4BTY - chains A and B; structure by X-ray diffraction, 3.10 A resolution.

[Chain A (and B)]
Protein: Membrane primary amine oxidase
Source organism: Homo sapiens
Notes: EC 1.4.3.21; chain B of this document is another copy of the same molecule, construct and numbering; everything in this record applies to it too
Reference sequence: Q16853 (AOC3_HUMAN); residue numbers follow UniProt; this construct covers 27-763
Amino-acid sequence (737 residues; row label = number of the first residue in the row):
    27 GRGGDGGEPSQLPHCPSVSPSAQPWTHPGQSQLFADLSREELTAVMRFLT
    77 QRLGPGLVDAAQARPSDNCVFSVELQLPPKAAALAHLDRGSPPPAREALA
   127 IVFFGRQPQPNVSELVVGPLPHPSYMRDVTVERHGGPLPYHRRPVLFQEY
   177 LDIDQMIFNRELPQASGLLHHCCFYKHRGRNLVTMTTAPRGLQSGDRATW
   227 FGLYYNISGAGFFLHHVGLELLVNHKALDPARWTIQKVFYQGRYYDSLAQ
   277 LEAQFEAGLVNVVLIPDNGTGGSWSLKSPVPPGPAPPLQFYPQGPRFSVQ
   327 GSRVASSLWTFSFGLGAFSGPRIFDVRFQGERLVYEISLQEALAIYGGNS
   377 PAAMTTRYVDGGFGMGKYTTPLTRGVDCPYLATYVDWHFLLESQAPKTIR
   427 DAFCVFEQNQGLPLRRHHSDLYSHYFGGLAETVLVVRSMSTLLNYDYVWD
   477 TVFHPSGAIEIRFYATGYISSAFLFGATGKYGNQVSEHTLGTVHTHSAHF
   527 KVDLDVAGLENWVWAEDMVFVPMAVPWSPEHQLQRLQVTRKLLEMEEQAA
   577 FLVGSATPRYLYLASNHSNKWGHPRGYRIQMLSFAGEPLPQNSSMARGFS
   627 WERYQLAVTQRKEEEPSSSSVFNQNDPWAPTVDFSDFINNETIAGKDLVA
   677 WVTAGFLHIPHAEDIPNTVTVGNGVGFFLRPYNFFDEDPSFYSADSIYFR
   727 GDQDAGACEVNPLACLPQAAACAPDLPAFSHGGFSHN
Unresolved in the structure: 27-52 (chain B: 27-56)
Modified residues: Y471 (5-(2-carboxy-2-aminoethyl)-2-hydroxy-1,4-benzoquinone; TPQ)
Swiss-Prot annotation at these positions:
  - active site: D386 (Proton acceptor), Y471 (Schiff-base intermediate with substrate)
  - binding site (Cu(2+)): H520, H522, H684
  - binding site (Ca(2+)): D529, L530, D531, E572, E641, F663, N665, E667, D673, L674
  - modified residue: Y471 (2',4',5'-topaquinone)
  - glycosylation: S43 (O-linked (GalNAc...) serine), N137 (N-linked (GlcNAc...) asparagine), T212 (O-linked (GalNAc...) threonine), N232 (N-linked (GlcNAc...) asparagine), N294 (N-linked (GlcNAc...) asparagine), N592 (N-linked (GlcNAc...) (complex) asparagine), N618 (N-linked (GlcNAc...) asparagine), N666 (N-linked (GlcNAc...) asparagine), T679 (O-linked (GlcNAc) threonine)
  - mutagenesis: M211 (M211V: Increased activity towards 2-phenylethylamine, and decreased activity towards methylamine and benzylamine; when associated with N-394 and G-469), Y394 (Y394N: Increased activity towards 2-phenylethylamine, and decreased activity towards methylamine and benzylamine; when associated with V-211 and G-469), L469 (L469G: Increased activity towards 2-phenylethylamine, and decreased activity towards methylamine and benzylamine; when associated with V-211 and N-394)
Cystine bridges: C198-C199, C404-C430, C734-C741
Covalent attachments: N-acetylglucosamine (NAG) linked to N137, N232, N294, N592, N666
Metal / ion sites: Cu ion: H520, H522, H684; Ca2+ site 1: D529, L530, D531, D673, L674; Ca2+ site 2: E572, F663, N665, E667
Residues lining bound ligands: JWF (5-[4-(4-methylpiperazin-1-yl)phenylamino]-2-(4-chlorophenyl)-6-(1H-1,2,4-triazol-5-yl)-3(2H)-pyridazinone): F173, Y176, L177, D180, T210, M211, T212, F227, F389, Y394, L468, L469, H762
From the paper describing this entry:
  - post-translational modification sites: Y471
  - binding site for JWF: F173, Y176, L177, D180, T210, T212, F389, Y394, Y448, L468, L469
  - contacts within the chain: T212-R216 (hydrogen bond), Y176-R216 (hydrogen bond)
  - conformationally variable residues (side-chain flip): F173
  - catalytic residues: D386 (citing earlier work)

[Chain A / chain B interface]
Disulfides between the chains: C748(A)-C748(B)
Contacting residue pairs (403; chain A residue first):
  D180(A) - Y448(B)
  V209(A) - Y448(B)  hydrophobic
  T210(A) - Y448(B)  hydrogen bond (backbone-side chain)
  L218(A) - W553(B)
  L218(A) - H557(B)
  W226(A) - W553(B)
  N232(A) - Y448(B)
  I233(A) - S449(B)
  S234(A) - S449(B)
  G235(A) - S449(B)  hydrogen bond (backbone-side chain)
  G235(A) - Y451(B)
  G235(A) - Y724(B)  hydrogen bond (backbone-side chain)
  G235(A) - R726(B)
  A236(A) - Y451(B)  hydrogen bond (backbone-side chain)
  G237(A) - Y451(B)  hydrogen bond (backbone-side chain)
  F238(A) - Y448(B)  hydrophobic
  F239(A) - H443(B)
  K263(A) - W553(B)
  Y270(A) - P552(B)  hydrophobic
  Y270(A) - W553(B)
  G297(A) - F717(B)
  G298(A) - E713(B)  hydrogen bond (backbone-side chain)
  G298(A) - F717(B)
  S301(A) - F717(B)
  L302(A) - R441(B)
  L302(A) - Y451(B)  hydrophobic
  L302(A) - Y724(B)
  K303(A) - F717(B)
  K303(A) - Y724(B)
  S304(A) - F717(B)  hydrogen bond (side chain-backbone)
  S304(A) - Y718(B)
  S304(A) - S719(B)  hydrogen bond (side chain-backbone)
  S304(A) - S722(B)
  P305(A) - F717(B)
  P305(A) - Y718(B)  hydrophobic
  V306(A) - Y718(B)
  V306(A) - S719(B)
  V306(A) - A720(B)
  P307(A) - A720(B)
  P308(A) - A720(B)
  P308(A) - P738(B)  hydrophobic
  G309(A) - A720(B)
  G309(A) - D721(B)
  P310(A) - Q319(B)
  P310(A) - R322(B)  hydrogen bond (backbone-side chain)
  P310(A) - D721(B)
  A311(A) - P318(B)
  A311(A) - Q319(B)
  A311(A) - R322(B)
  P312(A) - P318(B)
  P312(A) - R322(B)
  P312(A) - D721(B)
  P313(A) - Q315(B)
  P313(A) - F316(B)
  P313(A) - E433(B)
  P313(A) - N435(B)  hydrogen bond (backbone-side chain)
  P313(A) - T458(B)
  L314(A) - L314(B)
  L314(A) - Q315(B)
  L314(A) - F316(B)  hydrogen bond (backbone-backbone)
  Q315(A) - L314(B)
  Q315(A) - Q315(B)  hydrogen bond
  F316(A) - P313(B)
  F316(A) - L314(B)  hydrogen bond (backbone-backbone)
  F316(A) - F316(B)  hydrophobic
  F316(A) - P750(B)  hydrophobic
  Y317(A) - P313(B)  hydrophobic
  P318(A) - P312(B)
  Q319(A) - G309(B)
  Q319(A) - P310(B)
  Q319(A) - A311(B)  hydrogen bond (side chain-backbone)
  R322(A) - P310(B)  hydrogen bond (side chain-backbone)
  R322(A) - A311(B)  hydrogen bond (side chain-backbone)
  R322(A) - P312(B)
  I371(A) - L562(B)
  G373(A) - L562(B)
  G374(A) - R561(B)  hydrogen bond (backbone-side chain)
  P377(A) - W553(B)  hydrophobic
  M380(A) - W553(B)  hydrophobic
  M380(A) - L559(B)
  M380(A) - R561(B)  hydrogen bond
  R383(A) - Q560(B)  hydrogen bond (side chain-backbone)
  T396(A) - R442(B)  hydrogen bond
  T396(A) - H444(B)
  P397(A) - R442(B)  hydrogen bond (backbone-side chain)
  P397(A) - H444(B)
  T399(A) - F452(B)
  R400(A) - L739(B)
  V402(A) - P439(B)
  V402(A) - G454(B)
  V402(A) - L455(B)
  V402(A) - A456(B)
  D403(A) - P439(B)
  D403(A) - R442(B)  salt bridge
  D403(A) - F452(B)
  P405(A) - G437(B)
  E433(A) - P313(B)
  Q434(A) - Q315(B)
  Q434(A) - Q434(B)
  Q434(A) - N435(B)  hydrogen bond (side chain-backbone)
  Q434(A) - Q436(B)
  Q434(A) - G437(B)
  N435(A) - P313(B)  hydrogen bond (side chain-backbone)
  N435(A) - Q434(B)  hydrogen bond (backbone-side chain)
  Q436(A) - Q434(B)  hydrogen bond (backbone-side chain)
  G437(A) - D403(B)
  G437(A) - P405(B)
  G437(A) - Q434(B)
  G437(A) - R463(B)  hydrogen bond (backbone-side chain)
  L438(A) - V402(B)
  L438(A) - R463(B)
  L438(A) - Y490(B)  hydrophobic
  L438(A) - T696(B)
  P439(A) - V402(B)
  P439(A) - D403(B)
  P439(A) - M465(B)  hydrophobic
  P439(A) - T696(B)  hydrogen bond (backbone-side chain)
  L440(A) - V695(B)
  L440(A) - T696(B)  hydrogen bond (backbone-backbone)
  L440(A) - V697(B)  hydrophobic
  R441(A) - T492(B)
  R441(A) - N693(B)
  R442(A) - T396(B)  hydrogen bond
  R442(A) - P397(B)  hydrogen bond (side chain-backbone)
  R442(A) - D403(B)  salt bridge
  R442(A) - M465(B)  hydrogen bond
  R442(A) - T467(B)  hydrogen bond
  R442(A) - D472(B)  salt bridge
  R442(A) - T492(B)
  R442(A) - G493(B)  hydrogen bond (backbone-backbone)
  R442(A) - N693(B)  hydrogen bond (backbone-side chain)
  H443(A) - F239(B)
  H443(A) - T467(B)
  H443(A) - L469(B)
  H443(A) - N470(B)  hydrogen bond (side chain-backbone)
  H443(A) - D472(B)  salt bridge
  H443(A) - G493(B)
  H443(A) - Y494(B)
  H443(A) - N693(B)
  H444(A) - T396(B)
  H444(A) - P397(B)
  H444(A) - T467(B)
  H444(A) - D472(B)  hydrogen bond (backbone-side chain)
  H444(A) - H757(B)
  H444(A) - G759(B)
  H444(A) - F760(B)
  S445(A) - F760(B)
  D446(A) - F760(B)
  D446(A) - S761(B)
  Y448(A) - D180(B)
  Y448(A) - V209(B)  hydrophobic
  Y448(A) - T210(B)  hydrogen bond (side chain-backbone)
  Y448(A) - F238(B)  hydrophobic
  S449(A) - G235(B)  hydrogen bond (side chain-backbone)
  H450(A) - F760(B)
  H450(A) - H762(B)
  Y451(A) - G235(B)
  Y451(A) - A236(B)  hydrogen bond (side chain-backbone)
  Y451(A) - G237(B)  hydrogen bond (side chain-backbone)
  Y451(A) - L302(B)  hydrophobic
  Y451(A) - Y494(B)
  Y451(A) - F760(B)
  F452(A) - T399(B)
  F452(A) - D403(B)
  F452(A) - F760(B)
  G453(A) - L302(B)
  G453(A) - N693(B)
  G454(A) - V402(B)
  L455(A) - V402(B)
  A456(A) - G401(B)
  A456(A) - V402(B)
  E457(A) - V697(B)
  T458(A) - P312(B)
  T458(A) - P313(B)
  R463(A) - G437(B)  hydrogen bond (side chain-backbone)
  R463(A) - L438(B)
  M465(A) - P439(B)  hydrophobic
  M465(A) - R442(B)  hydrogen bond
  T467(A) - R442(B)  hydrogen bond
  T467(A) - H443(B)
  T467(A) - H444(B)
  L469(A) - H443(B)
  L469(A) - L447(B)  hydrophobic
  N470(A) - H443(B)  hydrogen bond (backbone-side chain)
  D472(A) - R442(B)  salt bridge
  D472(A) - H443(B)  salt bridge
  D472(A) - H444(B)  hydrogen bond (side chain-backbone)
  H480(A) - V697(B)
  A484(A) - V697(B)  hydrophobic
  Y490(A) - L438(B)
  T492(A) - L440(B)
  T492(A) - R441(B)
  T492(A) - R442(B)  hydrogen bond (side chain-backbone)
  G493(A) - R442(B)  hydrogen bond (backbone-backbone)
  Y494(A) - H443(B)
  Y494(A) - Y451(B)
  G505(A) - R566(B)  hydrogen bond (backbone-side chain)
  K506(A) - Q563(B)
  K506(A) - V564(B)  hydrogen bond (backbone-backbone)
  Y507(A) - R561(B)  hydrogen bond
  Y507(A) - L562(B)
  Y507(A) - Q563(B)
  G508(A) - V564(B)
  G508(A) - R566(B)  hydrogen bond (backbone-side chain)
  N509(A) - R566(B)  hydrogen bond
  N509(A) - H599(B)
  N509(A) - Y708(B)  hydrogen bond
  N509(A) - N709(B)  hydrogen bond
  Q510(A) - W597(B)
  Q510(A) - H599(B)  hydrogen bond (backbone-side chain)
  V511(A) - W597(B)  hydrogen bond (backbone-side chain)
  S512(A) - W597(B)
  E513(A) - W597(B)
  V519(A) - L562(B)  hydrophobic
  T521(A) - M544(B)
  M544(A) - T521(B)
  M544(A) - G612(B)
  M544(A) - E613(B)
  M544(A) - L683(B)  hydrophobic
  F546(A) - E613(B)
  F546(A) - P614(B)
  F546(A) - L615(B)  hydrophobic
  F546(A) - P616(B)
  V551(A) - L218(B)  hydrophobic
  W553(A) - W226(B)
  W553(A) - K263(B)
  W553(A) - Y270(B)
  W553(A) - P377(B)  hydrophobic
  W553(A) - T381(B)
  H557(A) - L218(B)
  H557(A) - Q219(B)
  L559(A) - M380(B)  hydrophobic
  Q560(A) - R383(B)  hydrogen bond (backbone-side chain)
  Q560(A) - L615(B)
  Q560(A) - P616(B)
  R561(A) - G374(B)  hydrogen bond (side chain-backbone)
  R561(A) - N375(B)
  R561(A) - M380(B)  hydrogen bond
  R561(A) - Y507(B)  hydrogen bond
  L562(A) - I371(B)
  L562(A) - Y372(B)
  L562(A) - G373(B)
  L562(A) - Y507(B)
  Q563(A) - K506(B)
  Q563(A) - Y507(B)  hydrogen bond
  V564(A) - K506(B)  hydrogen bond (backbone-backbone)
  V564(A) - Y507(B)
  V564(A) - G508(B)
  V564(A) - V519(B)  hydrophobic
  R566(A) - G505(B)  hydrogen bond (side chain-backbone)
  R566(A) - G508(B)  hydrogen bond (side chain-backbone)
  R566(A) - N509(B)  hydrogen bond
  R585(A) - F610(B)
  R585(A) - A611(B)  hydrogen bond (side chain-backbone)
  R585(A) - E613(B)
  R585(A) - L683(B)
  Y586(A) - L683(B)  hydrogen bond (side chain-backbone)
  Y586(A) - H684(B)
  Y586(A) - I685(B)  hydrogen bond (side chain-backbone)
  N595(A) - A688(B)
  W597(A) - Q510(B)
  W597(A) - V511(B)
  W597(A) - S512(B)
  W597(A) - E513(B)
  H599(A) - N509(B)  hydrogen bond
  H599(A) - Q510(B)  hydrogen bond (side chain-backbone)
  Q606(A) - F610(B)
  Q606(A) - G698(B)  hydrogen bond (side chain-backbone)
  M607(A) - F610(B)
  L608(A) - F610(B)  hydrophobic
  F610(A) - R585(B)
  F610(A) - Q606(B)
  F610(A) - M607(B)
  A611(A) - R585(B)  hydrogen bond (backbone-side chain)
  G612(A) - M544(B)
  G612(A) - R585(B)  hydrogen bond (backbone-side chain)
  E613(A) - M544(B)  hydrogen bond (backbone-side chain)
  E613(A) - F546(B)
  E613(A) - R585(B)  salt bridge
  P614(A) - F546(B)
  L615(A) - F546(B)  hydrophobic
  P616(A) - F546(B)
  P616(A) - Q560(B)
  N618(A) - Q560(B)
  S619(A) - Q560(B)
  L683(A) - M544(B)  hydrophobic
  L683(A) - R585(B)
  L683(A) - Y586(B)  hydrogen bond (backbone-side chain)
  H684(A) - Y586(B)
  I685(A) - Y586(B)  hydrogen bond (backbone-side chain)
  I685(A) - Y708(B)
  H687(A) - Y708(B)
  H687(A) - N709(B)
  A688(A) - N595(B)
  A688(A) - N709(B)
  A688(A) - F711(B)
  A688(A) - D712(B)
  A688(A) - E713(B)
  A688(A) - D714(B)
  E689(A) - P707(B)
  E689(A) - Y708(B)  hydrogen bond (side chain-backbone)
  E689(A) - N709(B)  hydrogen bond (side chain-backbone)
  E689(A) - F710(B)  hydrogen bond (side chain-backbone)
  E689(A) - F711(B)  hydrogen bond (side chain-backbone)
  E689(A) - D714(B)
  I691(A) - E713(B)
  I691(A) - D714(B)  hydrogen bond (backbone-backbone)
  P692(A) - D714(B)
  P692(A) - F717(B)
  N693(A) - R441(B)
  N693(A) - R442(B)
  N693(A) - H443(B)
  N693(A) - D714(B)
  T694(A) - R441(B)
  V695(A) - L440(B)  hydrophobic
  T696(A) - P439(B)  hydrogen bond (side chain-backbone)
  T696(A) - L440(B)  hydrogen bond (backbone-backbone)
  T696(A) - E457(B)
  V697(A) - L440(B)  hydrophobic
  V697(A) - E457(B)
  V697(A) - H480(B)
  V697(A) - F704(B)  hydrophobic
  V697(A) - R706(B)  hydrogen bond (backbone-side chain)
  G698(A) - Q606(B)  hydrogen bond (backbone-side chain)
  G698(A) - F704(B)
  G698(A) - R706(B)
  N699(A) - R706(B)  hydrogen bond
  F704(A) - V697(B)  hydrophobic
  F704(A) - G698(B)
  R706(A) - V697(B)  hydrogen bond (side chain-backbone)
  R706(A) - G698(B)  hydrogen bond (side chain-backbone)
  R706(A) - N699(B)
  P707(A) - H687(B)
  P707(A) - E689(B)
  Y708(A) - N509(B)  hydrogen bond
  Y708(A) - I685(B)
  Y708(A) - H687(B)
  Y708(A) - E689(B)  hydrogen bond (backbone-side chain)
  N709(A) - N509(B)
  N709(A) - H687(B)
  N709(A) - A688(B)  hydrogen bond (side chain-backbone)
  N709(A) - E689(B)  hydrogen bond (backbone-side chain)
  F710(A) - E689(B)  hydrogen bond (backbone-side chain)
  F711(A) - A688(B)
  F711(A) - E689(B)  hydrogen bond (backbone-side chain)
  D712(A) - A688(B)
  E713(A) - G297(B)
  E713(A) - G298(B)
  E713(A) - A688(B)
  E713(A) - I691(B)
  D714(A) - A688(B)
  D714(A) - E689(B)
  D714(A) - I691(B)  hydrogen bond (backbone-backbone)
  D714(A) - V695(B)
  F717(A) - G297(B)
  F717(A) - G298(B)
  F717(A) - S301(B)
  F717(A) - L302(B)
  F717(A) - K303(B)
  F717(A) - S304(B)  hydrogen bond (backbone-side chain)
  F717(A) - P305(B)
  F717(A) - P692(B)  hydrophobic
  Y718(A) - S304(B)  hydrogen bond (backbone-side chain)
  Y718(A) - P305(B)  hydrophobic
  Y718(A) - V306(B)
  S719(A) - S304(B)  hydrogen bond (backbone-side chain)
  A720(A) - P307(B)
  A720(A) - P308(B)
  A720(A) - G309(B)
  D721(A) - P310(B)
  S722(A) - S304(B)
  I723(A) - V402(B)  hydrophobic
  Y724(A) - G235(B)  hydrogen bond (side chain-backbone)
  Y724(A) - L302(B)  hydrophobic
  Y724(A) - K303(B)
  F725(A) - H757(B)
  G727(A) - F760(B)
  A731(A) - F755(B)
  N737(A) - F755(B)
  L739(A) - R400(B)
  L739(A) - V402(B)  hydrophobic
  L739(A) - F755(B)
  L742(A) - L752(B)
  P743(A) - L752(B)
  P743(A) - A754(B)  hydrophobic
  A747(A) - C748(B)
  C748(A) - C748(B)  disulfide
  C748(A) - A749(B)
  A749(A) - A749(B)
  L752(A) - P743(B)
  F755(A) - A731(B)
  F755(A) - N737(B)
  F755(A) - A740(B)  hydrophobic
  H757(A) - H444(B)
  H757(A) - F725(B)
  F760(A) - H444(B)
  F760(A) - S445(B)
  F760(A) - D446(B)
  F760(A) - H450(B)
  F760(A) - Y451(B)
  F760(A) - G727(B)
  S761(A) - D446(B)
  S761(A) - H450(B)
Other interface residues (no listed pair), chain A (196 interface residues in all): Q219, L248, Y372, N375, T381, G401, C404, Y406, F432, L447, S482, H520, E542, D543, P552, S554, R726, G732, P738, A740, G759
Other interface residues (no listed pair), chain B (198 interface residues in all): N232, I233, S234, Y317, Y406, F432, G453, D476, S482, A484, H520, E542, D543, S554, L608, S619, P686, T694, I723, G732, A745, P753, N763

[In short]
Chain A and chain B form an interface of 196 and 198 residues respectively; the contacts include 1 disulfide
bond, 99 hydrogen bonds and 7 salt bridges. Polar contacts include D403(A)-R442(B), R442(A)-D472(B) and
H443(A)-D472(B). The paper reports the catalytic residue D386(A); a binding site for JWF at F173(A), Y176(A)
and L177(A) among others.
Both chains are Membrane primary amine oxidase (Homo sapiens). Entry 4BTY (Crystal structure of human vascular
adhesion protein-1 in complex with pyridazinone inhibitors) was determined by X-ray diffraction together with
4BTW and 4BTX from the same study.
